PDB entry 7WVP | electron microscopy, 3.70 A resolution | chains B and C of the 4 polymer chains in the assembly

== Chain B (and C) ==
Protein: Spike glycoprotein
Organism: Severe acute respiratory syndrome coronavirus 2
Notes: chain C of this document is another copy of the same molecule, construct and numbering; everything in this record applies to it too
UniProt: P0DTC2 (SPIKE_SARS2); residue numbers follow UniProt; this construct covers 1-68, 71-142, 146-210, 215-1208
Sequence (1258 residues; row label = number of the first residue in the row; note: 9 numbers in that range are skipped by the numbering (no residue carries them; nothing is unmodelled there); a row labelled like 210A-210F holds insertion residues (210A, then the next letters in order)):
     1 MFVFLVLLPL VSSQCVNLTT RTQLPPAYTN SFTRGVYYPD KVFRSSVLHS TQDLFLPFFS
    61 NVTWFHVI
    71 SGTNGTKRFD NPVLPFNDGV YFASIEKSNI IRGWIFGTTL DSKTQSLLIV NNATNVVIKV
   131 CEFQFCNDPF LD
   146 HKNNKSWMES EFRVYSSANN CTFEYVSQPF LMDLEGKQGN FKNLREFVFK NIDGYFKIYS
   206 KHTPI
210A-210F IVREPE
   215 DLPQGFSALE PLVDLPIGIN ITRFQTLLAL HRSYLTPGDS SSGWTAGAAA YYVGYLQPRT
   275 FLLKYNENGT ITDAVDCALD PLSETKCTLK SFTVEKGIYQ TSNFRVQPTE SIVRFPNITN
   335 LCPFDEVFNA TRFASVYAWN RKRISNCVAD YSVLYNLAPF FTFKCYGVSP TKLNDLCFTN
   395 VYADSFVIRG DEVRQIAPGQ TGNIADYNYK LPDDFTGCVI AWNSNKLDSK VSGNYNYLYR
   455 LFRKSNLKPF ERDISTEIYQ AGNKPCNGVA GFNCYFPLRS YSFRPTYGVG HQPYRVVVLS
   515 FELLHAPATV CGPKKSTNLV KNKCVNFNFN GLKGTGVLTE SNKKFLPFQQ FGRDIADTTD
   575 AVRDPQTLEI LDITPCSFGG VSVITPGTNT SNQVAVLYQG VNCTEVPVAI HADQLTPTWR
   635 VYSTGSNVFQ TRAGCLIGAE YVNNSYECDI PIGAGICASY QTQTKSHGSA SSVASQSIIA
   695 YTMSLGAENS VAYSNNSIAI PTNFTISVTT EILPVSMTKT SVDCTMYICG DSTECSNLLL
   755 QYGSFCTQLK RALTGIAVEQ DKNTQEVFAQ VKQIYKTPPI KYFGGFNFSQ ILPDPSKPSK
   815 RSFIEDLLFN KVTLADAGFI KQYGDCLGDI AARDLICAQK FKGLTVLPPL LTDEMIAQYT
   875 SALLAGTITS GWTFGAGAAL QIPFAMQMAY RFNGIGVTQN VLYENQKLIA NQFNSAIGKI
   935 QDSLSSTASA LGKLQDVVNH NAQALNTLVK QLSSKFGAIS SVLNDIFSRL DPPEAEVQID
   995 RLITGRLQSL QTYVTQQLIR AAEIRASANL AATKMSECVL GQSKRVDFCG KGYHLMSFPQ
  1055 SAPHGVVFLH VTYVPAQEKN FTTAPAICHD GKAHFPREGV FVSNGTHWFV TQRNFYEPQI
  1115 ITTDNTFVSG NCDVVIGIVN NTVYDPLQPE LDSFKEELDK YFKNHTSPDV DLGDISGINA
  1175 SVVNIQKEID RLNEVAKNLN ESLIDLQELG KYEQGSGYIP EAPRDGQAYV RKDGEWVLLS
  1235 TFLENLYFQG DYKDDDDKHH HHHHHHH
Not modelled in the structure: 1-13, 71-76, 146-152, 210A-210F, 247-253, 622-640, 677-688, 828-853, 1148-1261 (chain C: 1-13, 71-76, 146-152, 210A-210F, 247-253, 621-630, 677-688, 828-853, 1148-1261)
Disulfide bonds: Cys-131/Cys-166, Cys-291/Cys-301, Cys-336/Cys-361, Cys-379/Cys-432, Cys-391/Cys-525, Cys-480/Cys-488, Cys-538/Cys-590, Cys-617/Cys-649, Cys-662/Cys-671, Cys-738/Cys-760, Cys-743/Cys-749, Cys-1032/Cys-1043, Cys-1082/Cys-1126
Sequence notes: variant Val-67 (Ala in P0DTC2), Ile-95 (Thr in P0DTC2), Asp-142 (Gly in P0DTC2), Asp-339 (Gly in P0DTC2), Leu-371 (Ser in P0DTC2), Pro-373 (Ser in P0DTC2), Phe-375 (Ser in P0DTC2), Asn-417 (Lys in P0DTC2), Lys-440 (Asn in P0DTC2), Ser-446 (Gly in P0DTC2), Asn-477 (Ser in P0DTC2), Lys-478 (Thr in P0DTC2), Ala-484 (Glu in P0DTC2), Arg-493 (Gln in P0DTC2), Ser-496 (Gly in P0DTC2), Arg-498 (Gln in P0DTC2), Tyr-501 (Asn in P0DTC2), His-505 (Tyr in P0DTC2), Lys-547 (Thr in P0DTC2), Gly-614 (Asp in P0DTC2), Tyr-655 (His in P0DTC2), Lys-679 (Asn in P0DTC2), His-681 (Pro in P0DTC2), Gly-682 (Arg in P0DTC2), Ser-683 (Arg in P0DTC2), Ser-685 (Arg in P0DTC2), Lys-764 (Asn in P0DTC2), Tyr-796 (Asp in P0DTC2), Lys-856 (Asn in P0DTC2), His-954 (Gln in P0DTC2), Lys-969 (Asn in P0DTC2), Phe-981 (Leu in P0DTC2), Pro-986 (Lys in P0DTC2), Pro-987 (Val in P0DTC2); insertion (210A-210B); conflict Arg-210C (Asn211 in P0DTC2), Glu-210D (Leu212 in P0DTC2), Pro-210E (Val213 in P0DTC2), Glu-210F (Arg214 in P0DTC2); expression tag (1209-1261)
Swiss-Prot annotation at these positions:
  - region: Asn-280 to Cys-301 (Putative superantigen), Arg-403 to Asp-405 (Integrin-binding motif), Asn-448 to Phe-456 (Immunodominant HLA epitope recognized by the CD8+), Ser-816 to Tyr-837 (Fusion peptide 1), Lys-835 to Phe-855 (Fusion peptide 2), Asp-1163 to Glu-1202 (Heptad repeat 2)
  - site: Arg-815, Ser-816 (Cleavage)
  - glycosylation: Asn-17 (N-linked (GlcNAc...) (complex) asparagine), Asn-61 (N-linked (GlcNAc...) (hybrid) asparagine), Asn-74 (N-linked (GlcNAc...) (complex) asparagine), Asn-122 (N-linked (GlcNAc...) (hybrid) asparagine), Asn-149 (N-linked (GlcNAc...) (complex) asparagine), Asn-165 (N-linked (GlcNAc...) (complex) asparagine), Asn-234 (N-linked (GlcNAc...) (high mannose) asparagine), Asn-282 (N-linked (GlcNAc...) (complex) asparagine), Thr-323 (O-linked (GalNAc) threonine), Ser-325 (O-linked (HexNAc...) serine), Asn-331 (N-linked (GlcNAc...) (complex) asparagine), Asn-343 (N-linked (GlcNAc...) (complex) asparagine), Asn-603 (N-linked (GlcNAc...) (hybrid) asparagine), Asn-616 (N-linked (GlcNAc...) (complex) asparagine), Asn-657 (N-linked (GlcNAc...) (complex) asparagine), Thr-676 (O-linked (GlcNAc...) threonine), Thr-678 (O-linked (GlcNAc...) threonine), Asn-709 (N-linked (GlcNAc...) (high mannose) asparagine), Asn-717 (N-linked (GlcNAc...) (hybrid) asparagine), Asn-801 (N-linked (GlcNAc...) (hybrid) asparagine) and 6 more in UniProt

== Interface between chain B and chain C ==
Contacting residue pairs (112):
  Thr-302(B) / Arg-765(C)  hydrogen bond (backbone-side chain)
  Asn-317(B) / Asp-737(C)  hydrogen bond
  Arg-319(B) / Met-740(C)
  Arg-319(B) / Asp-745(C)  salt bridge
  Arg-357(B) / Cys-166(C)  hydrogen bond (side chain-backbone)
  Arg-357(B) / Thr-167(C)
  Pro-521(B) / Tyr-200(C)
  Lys-558(B) / Phe-43(C)
  Lys-558(B) / Asn-282(C)  hydrogen bond
  Phe-562(B) / Lys-41(C)
  Gln-563(B) / Lys-41(C)
  Gln-563(B) / Phe-43(C)
  Phe-565(B) / Lys-41(C)
  Phe-565(B) / Val-42(C)  hydrophobic
  Phe-565(B) / Phe-43(C)
  Gly-566(B) / Phe-43(C)
  Arg-567(B) / Val-42(C)
  Arg-567(B) / Phe-43(C)  hydrogen bond (backbone-backbone)
  Arg-567(B) / Arg-44(C)
  Ile-569(B) / Ser-45(C)
  Ile-569(B) / Val-47(C)  hydrophobic
  Thr-572(B) / Lys-856(C)
  Phe-592(B) / Met-740(C)  hydrophobic
  Phe-592(B) / Phe-855(C)  hydrophobic
  Gln-613(B) / Leu-861(C)
  Ala-647(B) / Pro-862(C)  hydrophobic
  Pro-665(B) / Leu-864(C)  hydrophobic
  Gly-667(B) / Leu-864(C)
  Ala-668(B) / Pro-863(C)  hydrogen bond (backbone-backbone)
  Ala-668(B) / Leu-864(C)  hydrogen bond (backbone-backbone)
  Ala-668(B) / Thr-866(C)
  Gly-669(B) / Leu-864(C)  hydrogen bond (backbone-backbone)
  Gly-669(B) / Met-869(C)
  Met-697(B) / Leu-864(C)  hydrophobic
  Leu-699(B) / Lys-786(C)
  Leu-699(B) / Ile-788(C)
  Leu-699(B) / Met-869(C)  hydrophobic
  Leu-699(B) / Gln-872(C)
  Leu-699(B) / Tyr-873(C)
  Gly-700(B) / Lys-786(C)
  Ala-701(B) / Gln-787(C)  hydrogen bond (backbone-side chain)
  Ala-701(B) / Ile-788(C)  hydrogen bond (backbone-backbone)
  Glu-702(B) / Ile-788(C)
  Glu-702(B) / Lys-790(C)  salt bridge
  Asn-703(B) / Gln-787(C)
  Asn-703(B) / Ile-788(C)  hydrogen bond (backbone-backbone)
  Asn-703(B) / Tyr-789(C)
  Val-705(B) / Tyr-789(C)  hydrophobic
  Val-705(B) / Leu-894(C)
  Ala-706(B) / Gln-895(C)  hydrogen bond (backbone-side chain)
  Tyr-707(B) / Pro-792(C)  hydrophobic
  Tyr-707(B) / Tyr-796(C)
  Tyr-707(B) / Phe-797(C)
  Tyr-707(B) / Gln-895(C)
  Tyr-707(B) / Ile-896(C)
  Tyr-707(B) / Pro-897(C)
  Tyr-707(B) / Phe-898(C)  hydrogen bond (side chain-backbone)
  Ser-708(B) / Gln-895(C)
  Ser-711(B) / Gln-895(C)  hydrogen bond
  Ser-711(B) / Pro-897(C)
  Ile-712(B) / Gln-895(C)
  Ile-712(B) / Met-900(C)  hydrophobic
  Ala-713(B) / Leu-894(C)
  Ala-713(B) / Gln-895(C)  hydrogen bond (backbone-backbone)
  Pro-715(B) / Leu-894(C)  hydrophobic
  Thr-961(B) / Gln-762(C)
  Gln-965(B) / Tyr-756(C)
  Gln-965(B) / Gly-757(C)
  Gln-965(B) / Ser-758(C)
  Gln-965(B) / Phe-759(C)
  Ser-968(B) / Gln-755(C)
  Ser-968(B) / Tyr-756(C)  hydrogen bond (side chain-backbone)
  Ser-968(B) / Gly-757(C)
  Lys-969(B) / Gln-755(C)  hydrogen bond (backbone-backbone)
  Phe-970(B) / Gln-755(C)  hydrogen bond (backbone-backbone)
  Phe-970(B) / Tyr-756(C)
  Gly-971(B) / Gln-755(C)
  Asp-985(B) / Gly-413(C)
  Arg-995(B) / Glu-990(C)  salt bridge
  Arg-995(B) / Val-991(C)
  Gln-1002(B) / Gln-1005(C)
  Thr-1006(B) / Phe-759(C)
  Gln-1010(B) / Leu-1012(C)
  Ile-1013(B) / Leu-1012(C)  hydrophobic
  Ile-1013(B) / Ile-1013(C)  hydrophobic
  Lys-1038(B) / Lys-1038(C)
  Val-1040(B) / Ser-1030(C)
  Asp-1041(B) / Gly-889(C)
  Asp-1041(B) / Ser-1030(C)
  Asp-1041(B) / Leu-1034(C)
  Lys-1045(B) / Gly-889(C)
  Gly-1046(B) / Ala-890(C)
  Tyr-1047(B) / Trp-886(C)  hydrogen bond
  Val-1068(B) / Ala-890(C)
  Thr-1077(B) / Met-900(C)
  Pro-1079(B) / Tyr-917(C)
  Phe-1089(B) / Gln-913(C)
  Phe-1089(B) / Tyr-917(C)  hydrophobic
  Gly-1093(B) / Tyr-904(C)  hydrogen bond (backbone-side chain)
  Val-1094(B) / Met-900(C)  hydrophobic
  Arg-1107(B) / Trp-886(C)
  Arg-1107(B) / Tyr-904(C)
  Phe-1121(B) / Thr-912(C)
  Phe-1121(B) / Asn-914(C)
  Ser-1123(B) / Asn-914(C)  hydrogen bond
  Ser-1123(B) / Glu-918(C)
  Val-1128(B) / Tyr-917(C)
  Val-1128(B) / Glu-918(C)
  Val-1129(B) / Tyr-917(C)  hydrophobic
  Ile-1130(B) / Gln-920(C)
  Leu-1141(B) / Leu-1141(C)  hydrophobic
  Leu-1141(B) / Glu-1144(C)
Interface residues without a listed pair, chain B (81 interface residues in all): Gln-314, Thr-549, Gln-564, Asp-568, Arg-646, Ile-666, Ile-670, Asn-709, Glu-1017, Arg-1039, Pro-1069, Glu-1072, Ala-1078, Pro-1090, Glu-1092, Gly-1124
Interface residues without a listed pair, chain C (78 interface residues in all): Lys-764, Thr-768, Lys-854, Gly-857, Thr-859, Ile-882, Thr-883, Thr-887, Ala-892, Asp-994, Arg-1019, Glu-1031, Gly-1035

== In short ==
81 residues of chain B face 78 of chain C across their interface, with 21 hydrogen bonds and 3 salt bridges.
Among the polar pairs are Arg-319(B)/Asp-745(C), Glu-702(B)/Lys-790(C) and Arg-995(B)/Glu-990(C).
Both chains are Spike glycoprotein (Severe acute respiratory syndrome coronavirus 2). Entry 7WVP (Cryo-EM
structure of SARS-CoV-2 Omicron Spike protein with human ACE2 receptor, C2 state) was determined by electron
microscopy together with 7WK4, 7WK6, 7WK8, 7WK9, 7WKA and 7WVQ from the same study.
